PDB entry 6GH5 | electron microscopy, 3.40 A resolution | chains M and G of the 8 polymer chains in the assembly

# Chain M
Name: RNA polymerase sigma-54 factor
From: Klebsiella pneumoniae
Notes: EC 2.7.7.6
UniProtKB: A0A0J4U551 (A0A0J4U551_KLEPN); numbering as in UniProt; present here: 1-257, 320-397, 414-477
Sequence (497 residues; row label = number of the first residue in the row; note: 28 numbers in that range are skipped by the numbering (no residue carries them; nothing is unmodelled there); a row labelled like 292A-292Z holds insertion residues (292A, then the next letters in order); numbers below 1 keep their minus sign (Met-19 is residue -19); X marks 52 residues of unknown identity (built as UNK)):
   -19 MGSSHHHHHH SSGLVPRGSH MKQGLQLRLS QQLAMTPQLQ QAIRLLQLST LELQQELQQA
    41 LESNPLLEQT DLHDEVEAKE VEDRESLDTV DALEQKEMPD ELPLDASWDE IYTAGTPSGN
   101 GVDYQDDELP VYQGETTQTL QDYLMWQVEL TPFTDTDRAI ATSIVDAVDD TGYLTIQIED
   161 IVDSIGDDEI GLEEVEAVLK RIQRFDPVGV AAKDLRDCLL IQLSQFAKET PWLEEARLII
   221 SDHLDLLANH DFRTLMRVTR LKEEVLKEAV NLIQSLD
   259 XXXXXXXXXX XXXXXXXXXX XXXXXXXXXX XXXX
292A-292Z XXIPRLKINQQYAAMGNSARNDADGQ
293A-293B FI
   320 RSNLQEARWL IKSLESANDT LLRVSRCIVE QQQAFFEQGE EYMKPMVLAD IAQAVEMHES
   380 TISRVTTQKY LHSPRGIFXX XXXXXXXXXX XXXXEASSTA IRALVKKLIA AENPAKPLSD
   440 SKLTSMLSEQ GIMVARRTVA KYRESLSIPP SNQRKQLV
Disordered / not traced: -19 to 105, 292A-292Z, 293A-293B, 397, 414, 474-477
Sequence notes: initiating methionine (-19); expression tag (-18 to 0); engineered mutation Ala336 (Arg in A0A0J4U551)

# Chain G
Molecule: nifH promoter non-template DNA
Sequence (63 nucleotides; numbered -35 to 27; the number before each row is that of its first residue; numbers below 1 keep their minus sign (DG-35 is residue -35)):
   -35 GAGACGGCTG GCACGACTTT TGCACTCGAC TAAAGGGGCG CGCATGCTGT TGCGCATTCA
    25 TGT
Disordered / not traced: -35 to -30, 17-27

# How chain M and chain G interact
Contacting residue pairs (8; chain M residue first):
  Ser379(M) with DT-15(G), base contact
  Leu437(M) with DG-26(G), phosphate contact
  Ser438(M) with DG-26(G), phosphate contact
  Asp439(M) with DG-26(G), hydrogen bond to the phosphate
  Ser440(M) with DT-27(G), phosphate contact; DG-26(G), hydrogen bond to the phosphate
  Ser470(M) with DG-26(G), phosphate contact; DG-25(G), phosphate contact
Interface residues without a listed pair, chain M (9 interface residues in all): Trp328, Arg456, Asn471
Interface residues without a listed pair, chain G (5 interface residues in all): DA-7

# Summary
9 residues of chain M face 5 of chain G across their interface; the contacts include 2 hydrogen bonds. Among
the polar pairs are Asp439(M)-DG-26(G) and Ser440(M)-DG-26(G).
Here chain M is RNA polymerase sigma-54 factor (Klebsiella pneumoniae) and chain G is nifH promoter
non-template DNA. Entry 6GH5 (Cryo-EM structure of bacterial RNA polymerase-sigma54 holoenzyme transcription
open complex) was determined by electron microscopy (same publication as 6GFW and 6GH6).
